8HAK - chains B and J of the 11 polymer chains in the assembly; structure by electron microscopy, 4.50 A resolution (low resolution: residue-level contacts below are approximate; hydrogen-bond / salt-bridge calls are withheld).

== Chain B ==
Protein: Histone H4
From: Homo sapiens
Sequence (102 residues; numbered 1 to 102; the number before each row is that of its first residue):
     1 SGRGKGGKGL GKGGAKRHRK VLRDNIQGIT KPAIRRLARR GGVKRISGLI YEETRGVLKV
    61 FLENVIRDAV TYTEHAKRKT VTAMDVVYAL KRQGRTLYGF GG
Disordered / not traced: 1-20, 102
Modified residues: Lys12 (N(6)-acetyllysine; ALY); Lys16 (N(6)-acetyllysine; ALY)

== Chain J ==
Molecule: 180-nt DNA strand
From: Homo sapiens
Sequence (180 nucleotides; numbered 1 to 180; the number before each row is that of its first residue):
     1 ATCCGTCCGT TACCGCCATC AATATCCACC TGCAGATTCT ACCAAAAGTG TATTTGGAAA
    61 CTGCTCCATC AAAAGGCATG TTCAGCTGAA TTCAGCTGAA CATGCCTTTT GATGGAGCAG
   121 TTTCCAAATA CACTTTTGGT AGAATCTGCA GGTGGATATT GATGGCGGTA ACGGACGGAT
Disordered / not traced: 1-18, 166-180

== Interface between chain B and chain J ==
Pairs across the interface (13; chain B residue first):
  Arg35(B) with DA99(J)
  Lys44(B) with DA99(J)
  Arg45(B) with DT97(J); DG98(J); DA99(J)
  Ile46(B) with DG98(J); DA99(J)
  Ser47(B) with DG98(J)
  Gly48(B) with DG98(J)
  Arg78(B) with DC118(J)
  Lys79(B) with DG117(J); DC118(J)
  Thr80(B) with DC118(J)
Also at the interface, not in a pair above, chain B (11 interface residues in all): Arg39, Lys77
Also at the interface, not in a pair above, chain J (7 interface residues in all): DA100, DA119

== In short ==
The interface between chain B and chain J involves 11 residues on one side and 7 on the other.
Chain B is Histone H4 and chain J is a 180-nt DNA strand, both from Homo sapiens; the structure, Cryo-EM
structure of the p300 catalytic core bound to the H4K12acK16ac nucleosome, class 4 (4.5 angstrom ..., was
determined by electron microscopy, deposited together with 8HAG, 8HAH, 8HAI, 8HAJ, 8HAL, 8HAM and 8HAN.
